Entry 6UD8 (electron microscopy, 3.20 A resolution); this record covers chains B and C of the 8 polymer chains in the assembly.

# Chain B (and C)
Protein: Glutamate receptor 2
Source organism: Rattus norvegicus
Notes: chain C of this document is another copy of the same molecule, construct and numbering; everything in this record applies to it too
UniProtKB: P19491 (GRIA2_RAT); residues -20 to 847 here correspond to UniProt positions 1-868 (UniProt number = residue number + 21)
Chain sequence (889 residues; numbered -20 to 868; the number before each row is that of its first residue; numbers below 1 keep their minus sign (Met-20 is residue -20)):
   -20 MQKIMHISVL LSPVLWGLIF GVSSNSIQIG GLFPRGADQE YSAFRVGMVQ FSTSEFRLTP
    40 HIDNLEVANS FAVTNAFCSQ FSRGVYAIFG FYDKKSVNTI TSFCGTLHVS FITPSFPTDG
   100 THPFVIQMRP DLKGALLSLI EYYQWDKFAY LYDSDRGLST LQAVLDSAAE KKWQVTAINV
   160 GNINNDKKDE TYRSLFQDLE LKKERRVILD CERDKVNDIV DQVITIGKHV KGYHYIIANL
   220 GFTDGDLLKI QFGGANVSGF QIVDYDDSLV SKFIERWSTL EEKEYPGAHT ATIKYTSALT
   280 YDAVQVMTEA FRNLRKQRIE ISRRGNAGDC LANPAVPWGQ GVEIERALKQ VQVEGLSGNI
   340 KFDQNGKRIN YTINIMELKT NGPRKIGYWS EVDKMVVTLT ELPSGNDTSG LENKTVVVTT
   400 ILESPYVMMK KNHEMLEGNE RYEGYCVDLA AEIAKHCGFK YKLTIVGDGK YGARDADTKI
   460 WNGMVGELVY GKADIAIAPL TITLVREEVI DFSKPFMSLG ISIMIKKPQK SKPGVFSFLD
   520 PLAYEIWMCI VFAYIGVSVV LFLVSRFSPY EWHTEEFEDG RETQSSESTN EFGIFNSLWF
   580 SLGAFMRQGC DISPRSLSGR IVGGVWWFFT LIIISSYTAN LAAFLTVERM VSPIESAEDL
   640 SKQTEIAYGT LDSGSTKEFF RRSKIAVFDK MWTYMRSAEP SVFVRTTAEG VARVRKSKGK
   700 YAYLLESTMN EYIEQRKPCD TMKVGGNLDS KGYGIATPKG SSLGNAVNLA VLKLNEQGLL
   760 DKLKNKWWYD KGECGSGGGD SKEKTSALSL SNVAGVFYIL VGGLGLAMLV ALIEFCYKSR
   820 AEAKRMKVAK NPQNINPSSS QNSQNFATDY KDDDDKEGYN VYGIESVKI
Unresolved in the structure: -20 to 393, 549-594, 777-783, 825-868
Disulfides: Cys718-Cys773
Construct notes: conflict Arg586 (Gln607 in P19491); expression tag (848-868)
Ligand contacts: ZK1 ({[7-morpholin-4-yl-2,3-dioxo-6-(trifluoromethyl)-3,4-dihydroquinoxalin-1(2H)-yl]methyl}phosphonic acid): Tyr405, Tyr450, Gly451, Pro478, Leu479, Thr480, Arg485, Gly653, Ser654, Thr686, Glu705, Thr707, Met708, Tyr732
Swiss-Prot annotation at these positions:
  - region: Ala846, Thr847 (Required for interaction with IQSEC1)
  - binding site (L-glutamate): Pro478, Thr480, Arg485, Ser654, Thr655, Glu705
  - site: Arg453 (Interaction with the cone snail toxin Con-ikot-ikot), Ile633 (Crucial to convey clamshell closure to channel opening), Arg660 (Interaction with the cone snail toxin Con-ikot-ikot), Lys752 (Interaction with the cone snail toxin Con-ikot-ikot)
  - modified residue (Phosphoserine): Ser662, Ser696, Ser839, Ser842
  - lipidation (S-palmitoyl cysteine): Cys589, Cys815
  - glycosylation (N-linked (GlcNAc...) asparagine): Asn235, Asn349, Asn385, Asn392
From the paper describing this entry:
  - specificity-determining residues: Glu524, Met527, Cys528, Leu789, Ala793 (by similarity / conservation)

# How chain B and chain C interact
Residue-residue contacts - 82 pairs, chain B then chain C:
  Thr482(B) with Leu751(C); Glu755(C)
  Leu483(B) with Leu748(C); Lys752(C); Glu755(C), hydrogen bond (backbone-side chain)
  Glu486(B) with Leu751(C)
  Phe491(B) with Lys493(C), hydrogen bond (backbone-side chain)
  Ser492(B) with Lys493(C)
  Lys493(B) with Phe491(C), hydrogen bond (side chain-backbone); Ser492(C); Lys493(C)
  Pro494(B) with Pro494(C)
  Ser497(B) with Ser497(C), hydrogen bond
  Asp519(B) with Ala786(C)
  Pro520(B) with Ala786(C); Leu787(C), hydrogen bond (backbone-backbone)
  Leu521(B) with Leu787(C), hydrophobic
  Ala522(B) with Leu787(C)
  Ile525(B) with Leu787(C); Ser788(C); Leu789(C)
  Cys528(B) with Phe796(C), hydrophobic
  Ala532(B) with Leu799(C), hydrophobic
  Val539(B) with Leu803(C), hydrophobic; Met807(C), hydrophobic
  Val543(B) with Ala810(C), hydrophobic
  Phe546(B) with Leu811(C), hydrophobic; Phe814(C)
  Pro548(B) with Lys817(C)
  Ser597(B) with Ala806(C), hydrogen bond (side chain-backbone); Val809(C); Ala810(C)
  Arg599(B) with Tyr533(C)
  Ile600(B) with Ala806(C), hydrophobic
  Val601(B) with Ala806(C), hydrophobic
  Gly602(B) with Tyr533(C)
  Gly603(B) with Tyr533(C), hydrogen bond (backbone-side chain)
  Val604(B) with Ile798(C); Leu799(C), hydrophobic
  Trp606(B) with Thr609(C)
  Phe607(B) with Trp526(C), hydrophobic; Ile798(C), hydrophobic
  Phe608(B) with Val795(C), hydrophobic; Phe796(C), hydrophobic
  Leu610(B) with Ile613(C), hydrophobic
  Ile611(B) with Phe517(C), hydrophobic; Val795(C), hydrophobic
  Ser614(B) with Tyr616(C); Thr617(C), hydrogen bond; Leu620(C)
  Ser615(B) with Leu620(C)
  Thr617(B) with Thr617(C)
  Ala618(B) with Leu620(C), hydrophobic; Ala621(C)
  Asn619(B) with Leu624(C); Ser785(C); Ala786(C); Leu787(C)
  Ala622(B) with Leu624(C), hydrophobic; Thr625(C); Arg628(C), hydrogen bond (backbone-side chain)
  Phe623(B) with Arg628(C); Ser785(C); Ala786(C)
  Val626(B) with Arg628(C); Met629(C), hydrophobic
  Arg628(B) with Arg628(C)
  Arg661(B) with Glu755(C), hydrogen bond (side chain-backbone)
  Asn747(B) with Glu486(C), hydrogen bond
  Leu748(B) with Leu483(C); Glu486(C)
  Leu751(B) with Ile481(C), hydrophobic; Thr482(C); Leu483(C), hydrophobic; Glu486(C)
  Lys752(B) with Leu483(C)
  Glu755(B) with Thr482(C); Leu483(C), hydrogen bond (side chain-backbone); Arg661(C), hydrogen bond (backbone-side chain)
  Gln756(B) with Arg661(C)
  Asp760(B) with Ile664(C)
  Lys761(B) with Lys663(C)
Also at the interface, not in a pair above, chain B (60 interface residues in all): Ile481, Glu487, Glu524, Val536, Leu542, Ser547, Leu596, Ile612, Leu727, Asp728, Asn764
Also at the interface, not in a pair above, chain C (56 interface residues in all): Glu487, Ile529, Phe541, Trp605, Asn747, Gln756, Asp760, Val792, Gly802, Leu805

# In short
Chain B and chain C form an interface of 60 and 56 residues respectively, with 13 hydrogen bonds. Polar
contacts include Leu483(B)-Glu755(C), Phe491(B)-Lys493(C) and Ser497(B)-Ser497(C). Chain B binds compound ZK1.
UniProt lists 6 L-glutamate-binding residues on chain B. From the paper: specificity determinants Glu524(B),
Met527(B) and Cys528(B) among others.
Chain B and chain C are both Glutamate receptor 2 (Rattus norvegicus); the structure, GluA2 in complex with
its auxiliary subunit CNIH3 - with antagonist ZK200775, was determined by electron microscopy together with
6PEQ, 6U5S, 6U6I, 6UCB and 6UD4 from the same study.
